3Q5F - chains B and C of the 4 polymer chains in the assembly; structure by X-ray diffraction, 2.96 A resolution.

# Chain B
Name: Transcriptional regulator slyA
From: Salmonella enterica
UniProt: P40676 (SLYA_SALTY); numbering as in UniProt (aligned over 1-144)
Amino-acid sequence (147 residues; each row starts with the number of its first residue; numbers below 1 keep their minus sign (Ser-2 is residue -2)):
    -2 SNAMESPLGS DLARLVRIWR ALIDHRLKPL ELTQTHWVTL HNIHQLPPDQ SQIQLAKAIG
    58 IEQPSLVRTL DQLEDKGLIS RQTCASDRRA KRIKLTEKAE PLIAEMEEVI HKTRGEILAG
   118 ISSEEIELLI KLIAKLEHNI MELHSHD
Unresolved in the structure: -2 to 2, 143-144
Construct notes: expression tag (-2 to 0)
Swiss-Prot annotation at these positions:
  - DNA-binding region: Gln49 to Asp72 (H-T-H motif)

# Chain C
Molecule: 23-nt DNA strand
Sequence (23 nucleotides; each row starts with the number of its first residue):
     1 AATAACTTAG CAAGCTAATT ATA

# Interface between chain B and chain C
Pairs across the interface (19):
  Arg14(B) - DG14(C)  phosphate contact
  Ser48(B) - DC6(C)  phosphate contact
  Gln49(B) - DC6(C)  hydrogen bond to the phosphate
  Gln49(B) - DT7(C)  hydrogen bond to the phosphate
  Ile50(B) - DA5(C)  phosphate contact
  Ile50(B) - DC6(C)  hydrogen bond to the phosphate
  Gln60(B) - DC6(C)  base contact
  Pro61(B) - DT8(C)  base contact
  Val64(B) - DT7(C)  phosphate contact
  Val64(B) - DT8(C)  base contact
  Arg65(B) - DG10(C)  base contact
  Arg78(B) - DT7(C)  salt bridge to the phosphate
  Arg86(B) - DA4(C)  hydrogen bond to the sugar
  Arg86(B) - DA5(C)  sugar contact
  Arg86(B) - DC6(C)  sugar contact
  Ala87(B) - DA5(C)  phosphate contact
  Ala87(B) - DC6(C)  phosphate contact
  Lys88(B) - DC6(C)  hydrogen bond to the phosphate
  Lys88(B) - DT7(C)  salt bridge to the phosphate
Other interface residues (no listed pair), chain B (14 interface residues in all): Asp68, Asp84
Other interface residues (no listed pair), chain C (9 interface residues in all): DA9, DC15

# Overview
Chain B and chain C form an interface of 14 and 9 residues respectively; the contacts include 5 hydrogen bonds
and 2 salt bridges. Polar contacts include Arg86(B)-DA4(C), Gln49(B)-DC6(C) and Gln49(B)-DT7(C).
Chain B is Transcriptional regulator slyA (Salmonella enterica) and chain C is a 23-nt DNA strand; the
structure, Crystal structure of the Salmonella transcriptional regulator SlyA in complex with DNA, was
determined by X-ray diffraction together with 3QPT from the same study.
